7OM6 - chains B and C of the 6 polymer chains in the assembly; structure by X-ray diffraction, 2.18 A resolution.

== Chain B ==
Molecule: RNA-dependent RNA polymerase
From: Thosea asigna virus
Reference sequence: Q6A562 (Q6A562_9VIRU); residues 11-671 here = UniProt positions 11-671
Sequence (684 residues; each row starts with the number of its first residue; numbers below 1 keep their minus sign (Met-12 is residue -12)):
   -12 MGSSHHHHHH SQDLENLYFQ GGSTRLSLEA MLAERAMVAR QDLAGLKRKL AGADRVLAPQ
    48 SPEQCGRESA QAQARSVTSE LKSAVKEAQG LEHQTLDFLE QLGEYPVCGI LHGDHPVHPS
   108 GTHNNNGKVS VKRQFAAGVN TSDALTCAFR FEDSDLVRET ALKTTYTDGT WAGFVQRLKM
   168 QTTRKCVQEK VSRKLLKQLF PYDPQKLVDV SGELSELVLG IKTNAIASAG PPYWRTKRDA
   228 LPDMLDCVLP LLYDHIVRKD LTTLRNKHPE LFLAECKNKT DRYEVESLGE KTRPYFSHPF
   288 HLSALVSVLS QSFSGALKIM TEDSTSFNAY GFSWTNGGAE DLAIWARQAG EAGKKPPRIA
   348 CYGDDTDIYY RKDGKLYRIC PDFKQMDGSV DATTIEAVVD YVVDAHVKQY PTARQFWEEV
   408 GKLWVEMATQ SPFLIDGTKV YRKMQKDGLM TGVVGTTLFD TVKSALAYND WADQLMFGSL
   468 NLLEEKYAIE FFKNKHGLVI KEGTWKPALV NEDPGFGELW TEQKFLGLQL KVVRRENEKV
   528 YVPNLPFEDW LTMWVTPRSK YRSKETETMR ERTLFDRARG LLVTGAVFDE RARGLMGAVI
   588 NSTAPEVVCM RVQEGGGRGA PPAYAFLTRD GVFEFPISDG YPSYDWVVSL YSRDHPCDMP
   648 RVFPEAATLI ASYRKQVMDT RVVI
Unresolved in the structure: -12 to 10, 127-128, 548-551, 603-623
Sequence notes: initiating methionine (-12); expression tag (-11 to 10)
What the authors report for this chain:
  - binding site for the 8-nt RNA strand: Thr210, Ser215, Lys224, Lys264, Tyr282, Arg545
  - binding site for the 8-nt RNA strand: Arg12
  - binding site for the 8-nt RNA strand: Arg269, Tyr349, Asp351, Thr444, Arg564

== Chain C ==
Molecule: 8-nt RNA strand
From: synthetic construct
Sequence (8 nucleotides; each row starts with the number of its first residue):
     1 CAAAAUUU
Unresolved in the structure: 1-2

== Interface between chain B and chain C ==
Residue-residue contacts (26):
  Arg269(B) - U6(C)  salt bridge to the phosphate
  Arg269(B) - U7(C)  salt bridge to the phosphate
  Tyr349(B) - U7(C)  base contact
  Tyr349(B) - U8(C)  phosphate contact
  Gly350(B) - U8(C)  phosphate contact
  Asp351(B) - U8(C)  hydrogen bond to the phosphate
  Asp352(B) - U8(C)  phosphate contact
  Thr444(B) - U8(C)  hydrogen bond to the base
  Leu513(B) - U7(C)  sugar contact
  Gly514(B) - U7(C)  phosphate contact
  Met540(B) - U6(C)  phosphate contact
  Met540(B) - U7(C)  phosphate contact
  Arg545(B) - U6(C)  salt bridge to the phosphate
  Arg545(B) - U7(C)  salt bridge to the phosphate
  Asp563(B) - A4(C)  hydrogen bond to the sugar
  Arg564(B) - A4(C)  phosphate contact
  Arg564(B) - A5(C)  salt bridge to the phosphate
  Arg564(B) - U6(C)  salt bridge to the phosphate
  Gly567(B) - A5(C)  hydrogen bond to the sugar
  Leu568(B) - A5(C)  phosphate contact
  Leu568(B) - U6(C)  phosphate contact
  Thr571(B) - A5(C)  hydrogen bond to the sugar
  Thr571(B) - U6(C)  sugar contact
  Gln600(B) - A3(C)  sugar contact
  Glu601(B) - A3(C)  base contact
  Gly602(B) - A3(C)  base contact
Interface residues without a listed pair, chain B (20 interface residues in all): Lys266, Leu515

== Overview ==
20 residues of chain B and 6 residues of chain C are in contact, with 5 hydrogen bonds and 6 salt bridges.
Among the polar pairs are Thr444(B)-U8(C), Asp563(B)-A4(C) and Gly567(B)-A5(C). The paper reports a binding
site for the 8-nt RNA strand at Thr210(B), Ser215(B) and Lys224(B) among others.
Here chain B is RNA-dependent RNA polymerase (Thosea asigna virus) and chain C is an 8-nt RNA strand
(synthetic construct). Entry 7OM6 (Thosea asigna virus RdRP domain in complex with RNA) was determined by
X-ray diffraction together with 7OM2, 7OM7, 7OM9 and 7OMA from the same study.
